PDB entry 8EO8 | X-ray diffraction, 2.30 A resolution | chains D and E of the 5 polymer chains in the assembly

[Chain D]
Name: 3180 alpha chain
From: Homo sapiens
Amino-acid sequence (206 residues; row label = number of the first residue in the row; note: 14 numbers in that range are skipped by the numbering (no residue carries them; nothing is unmodelled there); numbers below 1 keep their minus sign (Ser-1 is residue -1)):
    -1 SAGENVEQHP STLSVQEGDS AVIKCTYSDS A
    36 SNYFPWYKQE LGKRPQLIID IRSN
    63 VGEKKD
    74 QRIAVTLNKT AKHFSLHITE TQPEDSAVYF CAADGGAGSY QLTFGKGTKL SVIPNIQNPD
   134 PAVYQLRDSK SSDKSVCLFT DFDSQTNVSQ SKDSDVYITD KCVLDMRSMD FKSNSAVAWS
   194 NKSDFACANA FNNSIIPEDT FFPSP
Disulfides: Cys23-Cys104, Cys150-Cys200

[Chain E]
Name: 3180 beta chain
From: Homo sapiens
Amino-acid sequence (246 residues; numbered 2 to 257; 10 numbers in that range are skipped by the numbering (no residue carries them; nothing is unmodelled there); the number before each row is that of its first residue):
     2 AVVSQHPSRV ICKSGTSVKI ECRSLDFQ
    36 ATTMFWYRQF PKQSLMLMAT SNEG
    63 SKATYEQGVE KDKFLINHA
    83 SLTLSTLTVT SAHPEDSSFY ICSAGPTSGR TDTQYFGPGT RLTVLEDLKN VFPPEVAVFE
   143 PSEAEISHTQ KATLVCLATG FYPDHVELSW WVNGKEVHSG VCTDPQPLKE QPALNDSRYA
   203 LSSRLRVSAT FWQNPRNHFR CQVQFYGLSE NDEWTQDRAK PVTQIVSAEA WGRAD
Disulfides: Cys23-Cys104, Cys158-Cys223

[Chain D / chain E interface]
Cross-chain cystine bridges: Cys175(D)-Cys184(E)
Pairs across the interface (106):
  Ala29(D) with Arg112(E)
  Tyr38(D) with Asp114(E); Thr115(E), hydrogen bond
  Tyr42(D) with Gln116(E), hydrogen bond (side chain-backbone); Phe118(E), hydrophobic
  Gln44(D) with Gln44(E), hydrogen bond; Gln48(E), hydrogen bond
  Leu46(D) with Pro187(E); Gln188(E)
  Arg49(D) with Val4(E), hydrogen bond (side chain-backbone); Ile103(E); Phe118(E), hydrogen bond (side chain-backbone); Gly119(E); Pro120(E)
  Pro50(D) with Ile103(E); Phe118(E)
  Leu52(D) with Thr115(E)
  Arg57(D) with Asp114(E), salt bridge
  Val101(D) with Gln48(E)
  Phe103(D) with Gln48(E); Ser49(E); Leu50(E)
  Asp107(D) with Arg112(E), hydrogen bond (backbone-side chain); Thr113(E)
  Gly108(D) with Arg112(E)
  Gly109(D) with Arg112(E), hydrogen bond (backbone-side chain)
  Ser112(D) with Thr66(E)
  Tyr113(D) with Phe40(E); Gly111(E); Arg112(E); Thr113(E)
  Gln114(D) with Phe40(E); Leu52(E); Glu68(E); Thr113(E), hydrogen bond (backbone-side chain)
  Leu115(D) with Thr113(E); Asp114(E); Gln116(E)
  Phe117(D) with Tyr42(E); Phe118(E), hydrophobic
  Lys119(D) with Ser49(E), hydrogen bond
  Asp133(D) with His150(E), salt bridge
  Tyr137(D) with Ser144(E); Ala146(E); Glu147(E); His150(E); Thr151(E)
  Gln138(D) with Ser144(E)
  Leu139(D) with Phe141(E); Glu142(E); Thr155(E); Val157(E), hydrophobic
  Arg140(D) with Phe141(E); Glu142(E), hydrogen bond (backbone-backbone)
  Asp141(D) with Ala139(E); Val140(E); Phe141(E)
  Ser142(D) with Val140(E), hydrogen bond (backbone-backbone); Glu142(E); Glu251(E), hydrogen bond (side chain-backbone); Ala252(E)
  Lys143(D) with Val138(E), hydrogen bond (side chain-backbone); Ser249(E); Ala250(E)
  Lys147(D) with Phe141(E)
  Ser148(D) with Phe141(E)
  Val149(D) with Phe141(E), hydrophobic; Val157(E), hydrophobic
  Leu151(D) with Thr155(E); Val157(E), hydrophobic; Arg206(E)
  Asp154(D) with Thr151(E); Arg208(E), salt bridge
  Tyr170(D) with Leu190(E), hydrophobic; Glu192(E), hydrogen bond (side chain-backbone)
  Ile171(D) with Leu190(E)
  Thr172(D) with Asp186(E); Leu190(E); Ser204(E)
  Cys175(D) with Cys184(E), disulfide; Thr185(E), hydrogen bond (side chain-backbone); Arg206(E), hydrogen bond
  Val176(D) with Cys184(E)
  Leu177(D) with Gly182(E); Val183(E); Cys184(E), hydrophobic; Arg208(E)
  Asp178(D) with Ser181(E), hydrogen bond (backbone-side chain); Gly182(E), hydrogen bond (backbone-backbone)
  Met179(D) with Ser181(E); Gly182(E); Arg208(E); Val209(E); Ser210(E)
  Arg180(D) with Ser181(E), hydrogen bond (backbone-side chain)
  Phe184(D) with Lys153(E); Arg208(E)
  Ser186(D) with Arg208(E), hydrogen bond
  Ser188(D) with Arg206(E), hydrogen bond
  Val190(D) with Ser204(E); Arg206(E)
  Trp192(D) with Leu159(E), hydrophobic; Leu190(E), hydrophobic; Ala202(E), hydrophobic
  Phe214(D) with His150(E)
  Pro216(D) with Ala146(E), hydrophobic
Also at the interface, not in a pair above, chain D (55 interface residues in all): Gly47, Lys48, Asp55, Asp146, Thr153, Ser181
Also at the interface, not in a pair above, chain E (60 interface residues in all): Val3, Lys47, Phe101, Arg123, Pro143, Lys191

[In short]
Chain D and chain E form an interface of 55 and 60 residues respectively, with 1 disulfide bond, 22 hydrogen
bonds and 3 salt bridges. Among the polar pairs are Arg57(D)-Asp114(E), Asp133(D)-His150(E) and
Asp154(D)-Arg208(E).
Here chain D is 3180 alpha chain and chain E is 3180 beta chain, both from Homo sapiens. Entry 8EO8
(Cross-reactive 3180 TCR recognition of HLA-B*35:01-NP8 epitope from 2005 H1N1 influenza strain) was
determined by X-ray diffraction.
